PDB entry 4DOQ | X-ray diffraction, 2.00 A resolution | chains A and B

# Chain A
Molecule: Trypsin
Source organism: Sus scrofa
Notes: EC 3.4.21.4
Reference sequence: P00761 (TRYP_PIG); the construct lacks a stretch of the UniProt sequence and is renumbered around it, so the offset changes along the chain: 16-34 = UniProt 9-27; 37-67 = UniProt 28-58; 69-125 = UniProt 59-115; 127-130 = UniProt 116-119; 5 more segments
Amino-acid sequence (223 residues; each row starts with the number of its first residue; note: 10 numbers in that range are skipped by the numbering (no residue carries them; nothing is unmodelled there)):
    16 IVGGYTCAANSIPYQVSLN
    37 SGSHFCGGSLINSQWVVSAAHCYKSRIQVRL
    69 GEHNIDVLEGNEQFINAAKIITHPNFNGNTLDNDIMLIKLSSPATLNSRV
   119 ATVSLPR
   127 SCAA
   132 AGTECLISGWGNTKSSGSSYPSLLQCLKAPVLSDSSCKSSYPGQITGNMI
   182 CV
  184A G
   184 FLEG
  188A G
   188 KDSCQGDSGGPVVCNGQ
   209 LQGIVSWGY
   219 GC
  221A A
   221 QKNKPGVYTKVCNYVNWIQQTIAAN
Disordered / not traced: 146-147
Cystine bridges: Cys22-Cys157, Cys42-Cys58, Cys128-Cys232, Cys136-Cys201, Cys168-Cys182, Cys191-Cys220
Ion coordination: Ca2+: Glu70, Asn72, Val75, Glu77, Glu80
Residues lining bound ligands: decaethylene glycol (XPE; 3,6,9,12,15,18,21,24,27-nonaoxanonacosane-1,29-diol): Ala56, His57, Tyr59, Thr90, Phe94, Gly96, Asn97
Curated features (UniProtKB/Swiss-Prot):
  - active site (Charge relay system): His57, Asp102, Ser195
  - binding site (Ca(2+)): Glu70, Asn72, Val75, Glu80
  - site: Asp189 (Required for specificity)

# Chain B
Molecule: Antileukoproteinase
Notes: fragment: C-terminal domain
Reference sequence: P03973 (SLPI_HUMAN); residues 60-106 here correspond to UniProt positions 85-131 (UniProt number = residue number + 25)
Amino-acid sequence (47 residues; row label = number of the first residue in the row):
    60 KPGKCPVTYGQCLMLNPPNFCEMDGQCKRDLKCCMGMCGKSCVSPVK
Cystine bridges: Cys64-Cys93, Cys71-Cys97, Cys80-Cys92, Cys86-Cys101
Residues lining bound ligands: decaethylene glycol (XPE; 3,6,9,12,15,18,21,24,27-nonaoxanonacosane-1,29-diol): Pro77, Phe79, Cys97, Ser100
Curated features (UniProtKB/Swiss-Prot):
  - site: Leu72, Met73 (Reactive bond for chymotrypsin, trypsin and elastase)
From the paper describing this entry:
  - conformationally variable residues (side-chain flip): Tyr68, Gln70

# Chain A / chain B interface
Residue-residue contacts (37; chain A residue first):
  Phe41(A) - Met73(B)  hydrophobic
  Cys42(A) - Met73(B)  hydrophobic
  His57(A) - Cys71(B)
  His57(A) - Met73(B)
  His57(A) - Cys97(B)
  Lys60(A) - Met73(B)
  Asn97(A) - Met96(B)
  Asn97(A) - Ser100(B)  hydrogen bond
  Asn97(A) - Val102(B)
  Thr98(A) - Met96(B)
  Leu99(A) - Cys71(B)  hydrophobic
  Asn143(A) - Leu74(B)
  Tyr151(A) - Leu74(B)
  Tyr172(A) - Tyr68(B)  hydrophobic
  Gln175(A) - Tyr68(B)
  Gln175(A) - Gly69(B)
  Ser190(A) - Leu72(B)
  Cys191(A) - Leu72(B)
  Gln192(A) - Cys71(B)
  Gln192(A) - Leu72(B)
  Gln192(A) - Met73(B)
  Gln192(A) - Leu74(B)
  Gly193(A) - Leu72(B)  hydrogen bond (backbone-backbone)
  Asp194(A) - Leu72(B)
  Ser195(A) - Leu72(B)  hydrogen bond (side chain-backbone)
  Ser195(A) - Met73(B)  hydrogen bond (side chain-backbone)
  Val213(A) - Leu72(B)  hydrophobic
  Ser214(A) - Cys71(B)
  Ser214(A) - Leu72(B)  hydrogen bond (backbone-backbone)
  Trp215(A) - Gly69(B)
  Trp215(A) - Gln70(B)
  Trp215(A) - Cys71(B)  hydrophobic
  Trp215(A) - Met96(B)  hydrophobic
  Gly216(A) - Gly69(B)
  Gly216(A) - Gln70(B)  hydrogen bond (backbone-backbone)
  Tyr217(A) - Tyr68(B)  hydrophobic
  Lys224(A) - Tyr68(B)  hydrogen bond
Also at the interface, not in a pair above, chain A (26 interface residues in all): Cys58, Ser171, Cys220
From the paper, about this interface:
  - specific contacts: Trp215(A)-Met96(B), Tyr217(A)-Tyr68(B), Lys224(A)-Tyr68(B)
  - interface residues, chain B: Gln70(B), Leu72(B)

# Overview
26 residues of chain A and 11 residues of chain B are in contact, with 7 hydrogen bonds. Polar pairs include
Asn97(A)-Ser100(B), Ser195(A)-Leu72(B) and Ser195(A)-Met73(B). The paper describes contacts between Trp215(A)
and Met96(B), Tyr217(A) and Tyr68(B) and Lys224(A) and Tyr68(B). From the paper: interface residues Gln70(B)
and Leu72(B); conformational variability at Tyr68(B) and Gln70(B).
Chain A is Trypsin (Sus scrofa) and chain B is Antileukoproteinase; the structure, Crystal structure of the
complex of Porcine Pancreatic Trypsin with 1/2SLPI, was determined by X-ray diffraction.
